PDB entry 4MVL | X-ray diffraction, 2.30 A resolution | chains A and E

# Chain A
Molecule: Neutrophil gelatinase-associated lipocalin
Source organism: Homo sapiens
UniProtKB: P80188 (NGAL_HUMAN); residues 1-178 here correspond to UniProt positions 21-198 (UniProt number = residue number + 20)
Chain sequence (188 residues; each row starts with the number of its first residue):
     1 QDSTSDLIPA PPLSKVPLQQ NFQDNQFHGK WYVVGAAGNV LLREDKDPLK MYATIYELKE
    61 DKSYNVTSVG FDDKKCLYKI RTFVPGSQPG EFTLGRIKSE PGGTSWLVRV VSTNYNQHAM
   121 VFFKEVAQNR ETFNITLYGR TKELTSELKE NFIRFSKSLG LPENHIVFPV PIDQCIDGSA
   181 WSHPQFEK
Not modelled in the structure: 1-4, 178-188
Sequence notes: engineered mutation His28 (Gln48 in P80188), Ala36 (Leu56 in P80188), Val40 (Ala60 in P80188), Leu41 (Ile61 in P80188), Leu49 (Gln69 in P80188), Gly70 (Leu90 in P80188), Asp72 (Arg92 in P80188), Asp73 (Lys93 in P80188), Leu77 (Asp97 in P80188), Lys79 (Trp99 in P80188), Ser87 (Cys107 in P80188), Arg96 (Asn116 in P80188), Glu100 (Tyr120 in P80188), Gly103 (Leu123 in P80188), Trp106 (Tyr126 in P80188), Glu125 (Lys145 in P80188), Ala127 (Ser147 in P80188), Thr132 (Tyr152 in P80188), Asn134 (Lys154 in P80188); expression tag (179-188)
Cystine bridges: Cys76-Cys175
UniProt features mapped onto this chain:
  - binding site (a carboxymycobactin): Tyr52 to Thr54, Tyr138
  - modified residue: Gln1 (Pyrrolidone carboxylic acid)
  - glycosylation: Asn65 (N-linked (GlcNAc...) asparagine)

# Chain E
Molecule: Beta-amyloid protein 40
UniProtKB: P05067 (A4_HUMAN); residues 1-40 here correspond to UniProt positions 672-711 (UniProt number = residue number + 671)
Chain sequence (40 residues; row label = number of the first residue in the row):
     1 DAEFRHDSGY EVHHQKLVFF AEDVGSNKGA IIGLMVGGVV
Not modelled in the structure: 1-16, 28-40

# Interface between chain A and chain E
Contacting residue pairs (36):
  Ala36(A) - Phe20(E)  hydrophobic
  Ala36(A) - Ala21(E)  hydrophobic
  Arg43(A) - Leu17(E)
  Leu49(A) - Phe20(E)  hydrophobic
  Lys50(A) - Phe20(E)
  Tyr52(A) - Val18(E)
  Tyr52(A) - Phe19(E)  hydrophobic
  Tyr52(A) - Phe20(E)  hydrophobic
  Tyr52(A) - Ala21(E)  hydrogen bond (side chain-backbone)
  Tyr52(A) - Glu22(E)  hydrogen bond
  Thr54(A) - Glu22(E)  hydrogen bond
  Ser68(A) - Phe19(E)
  Ser68(A) - Glu22(E)  hydrogen bond
  Val69(A) - Phe19(E)
  Gly70(A) - Phe19(E)
  Phe71(A) - Val18(E)
  Asp72(A) - Val18(E)
  Leu77(A) - Val18(E)  hydrophobic
  Leu77(A) - Phe19(E)
  Lys79(A) - Asp23(E)  salt bridge
  Arg81(A) - Glu22(E)  salt bridge
  Arg81(A) - Asp23(E)  salt bridge
  Phe83(A) - Asp23(E)
  Leu94(A) - Asp23(E)
  Glu100(A) - Asn27(E)
  Trp106(A) - Glu22(E)
  Trp106(A) - Asp23(E)
  Trp106(A) - Val24(E)
  Trp106(A) - Ser26(E)
  Phe123(A) - Glu22(E)
  Phe123(A) - Asp23(E)
  Asn134(A) - Ala21(E)
  Asn134(A) - Glu22(E)  hydrogen bond (side chain-backbone)
  Asn134(A) - Val24(E)
  Tyr138(A) - Glu22(E)  hydrogen bond
  Pro169(A) - Phe20(E)  hydrophobic
Interface residues without a listed pair, chain A (26 interface residues in all): Val33, Tyr56, Tyr78, Thr136
Interface residues without a listed pair, chain E (11 interface residues in all): Gly25
Interface features reported in the paper:
  - interface residues, chain E: Val18(E)

# Overview
Chain A and chain E form an interface of 26 and 11 residues respectively; the contacts include 6 hydrogen
bonds and 3 salt bridges. Polar contacts include Lys79(A)-Asp23(E), Arg81(A)-Glu22(E) and Arg81(A)-Asp23(E).
UniProt lists 4 carboxymycobactin-binding residues on chain A. From the paper: the interface residue Val18(E).
Here chain A is Neutrophil gelatinase-associated lipocalin (Homo sapiens) and chain E is Beta-amyloid protein
40. Entry 4MVL (Crystal structure of an engineered lipocalin (Anticalin H1GA) in complex with the Alzheimer
amyloid peptide Abeta1-40) was determined by X-ray diffraction together with 4MVI and 4MVK from the same
study.
